Entry 6YUF (electron microscopy, 3.94 A resolution); this record covers chains B and C of the 6 polymer chains in the assembly.

[Chain B]
Name: Cohesin subunit rad21
From: Schizosaccharomyces pombe (strain 972 / ATCC 24843)
UniProt: P30776 (RAD21_SCHPO); numbering as in UniProt (aligned over 1-628)
Chain sequence (628 residues; each row starts with the number of its first residue):
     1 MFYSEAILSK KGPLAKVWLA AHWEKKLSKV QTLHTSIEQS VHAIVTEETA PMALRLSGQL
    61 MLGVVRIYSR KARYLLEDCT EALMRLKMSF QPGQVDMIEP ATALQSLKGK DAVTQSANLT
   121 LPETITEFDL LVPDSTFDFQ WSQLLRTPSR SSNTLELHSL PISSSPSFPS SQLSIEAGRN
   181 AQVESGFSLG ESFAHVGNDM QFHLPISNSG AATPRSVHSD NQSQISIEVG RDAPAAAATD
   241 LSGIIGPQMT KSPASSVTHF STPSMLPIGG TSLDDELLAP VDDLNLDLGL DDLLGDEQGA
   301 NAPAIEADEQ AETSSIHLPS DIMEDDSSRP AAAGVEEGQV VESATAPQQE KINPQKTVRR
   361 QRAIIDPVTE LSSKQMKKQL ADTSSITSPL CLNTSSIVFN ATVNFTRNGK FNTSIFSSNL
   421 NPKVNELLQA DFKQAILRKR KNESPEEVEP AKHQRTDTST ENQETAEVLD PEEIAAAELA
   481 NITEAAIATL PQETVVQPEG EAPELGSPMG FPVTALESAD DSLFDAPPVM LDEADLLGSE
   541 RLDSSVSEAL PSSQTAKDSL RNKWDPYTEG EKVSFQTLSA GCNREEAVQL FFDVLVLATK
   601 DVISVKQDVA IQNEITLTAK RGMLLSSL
Disordered / not traced: 1-4, 89-551, 620-628
UniProt features mapped onto this chain:
  - site (Cleavage): Arg179, Asn180, Arg231, Asp232
  - modified residue (Phosphoserine): Ser219, Ser547, Ser553
  - mutagenesis: Arg179 (R179E: Sister chromatid separation blocked; when associated with E-231), Arg231 (R231E: Sister chromatid separation blocked; when associated with E-179)

[Chain C]
Name: Structural maintenance of chromosomes protein 3
From: Schizosaccharomyces pombe (strain 972 / ATCC 24843)
UniProt: O42649 (SMC3_SCHPO); numbering as in UniProt (aligned over 1-1194)
Chain sequence (1194 residues; numbered 1 to 1194; the number before each row is that of its first residue):
     1 MYITKIVIQG FKSYKDYTVI EPLSPHHNVI VGRNGSGKSN FFAAIRFVLS DAYTHLSREE
    61 RQALLHEGPG ATVMSAYVEV TFANADNRFP TGKSEVVLRR TIGLKKDEYS LDKKTVSKTE
   121 VINLLESAGF SRSNPYYIVP QGRVTSLTNA KDSERLELLK EVAGTQIYEN RRAESNKIMD
   181 ETIQKSEKID ELLQYIEERL RELEEEKNDL AVYHKKDNER RCLEYAIYSR EHDEINSVLD
   241 ALEQDRIAAL ERNDDDSGAF IQREERIERI KAEITELNHS LELLRVEKQQ NDEDYTNIMK
   301 SKVALELQSS QLSRQIEFSK KDESSKLNIL SELESKISEK ENELSEILPK YNAIVSEADD
   361 LNKRIMLLKN QKQSLLDKQS RTSQFTTKKE RDEWIRNQLL QINRNINSTK ENSDYLKTEY
   421 DEMENELKAK LSRKKEIEIS LESQGDRMSQ LLANITSINE RKENLTDKRK SLWREEAKLK
   481 SSIENVKDDL SRSEKALGTT MDRNTSNGIR AVKDIAERLK LEGYYGPLCE LFKVDNRFKV
   541 AVEATAGNSL FHIVVDNDET ATQILDVIYK ENAGRVTFMP LNKLRPKAVT YPDASDALPL
   601 IQYLEFDPKF DAAIKQVFSK TIVCPSIETA SQYARSHQLN GITLSGDRSD KKGALTAGYR
   661 DYRNSRLDAI KNVKTYQIKF SDLQESLEKC RSEIESFDQK ITACLDDLQK AQLSLKQFER
   721 DHIPLKDELV TITGETTDLQ ESMHHKSRML ELVVLELHTL EQQANDLKSE LSSEMDELDP
   781 KDVEALKSLS GQIENLSHEF DAIIKERAHI EARKTALEYE LNTNLYLRRN PLKAEIGSDN
   841 RIDESELNSV KRSLLKYENK LQIIKSSSSG LEEQMQRINS EISDKRNELE SLEELQHEVA
   901 TRIEQDAKIN ERNAAKRSLL LARKKECNEK IKSLGVLPEE AFIKYVSTSS NAIVKKLHKI
   961 NEALKDYGSV NKKAYEQFNN FTKQRDSLLA RREELRRSQE SISELTTVLD QRKDEAIERT
  1021 FKQVAKSFSE IFVKLVPAGR GELVMNRRSE LSQSIEQDIS MDIDTPSQKS SIDNYTGISI
  1081 RVSFNSKDDE QLNINQLSGG QKSLCALTLI FAIQRCDPAP FNILDECDAN LDAQYRSAIA
  1141 AMVKEMSKTS QFICTTFRPE MVKVADNFYG VMFNHKVSTV ESISKEEAMA FVEG
Disordered / not traced: 1, 241-948, 1050-1077, 1194
Ligand contacts:
  - ADP / beryllium trifluoride, molecule 1: Lys12, Ser13, Arg33, Asn34, Gly35, Ser36, Gly37, Lys38, Ser39, Asn40, Ala63, Leu65, His66, Glu67, Gln141, Asp1125, Glu1126
  - ADP / beryllium trifluoride, molecule 2: Glu1090, Leu1092, Gln1096, Leu1097, Ser1098, Gly1099
From the paper describing this entry:
  - mutagenesis - K105Q/K106Q: decreased binding to DNA gripping

[Interface between chain B and chain C]
Pairs across the interface (66):
  Ile7(B) - Phe89(C)
  Leu8(B) - Thr91(C)
  Trp18(B) - Phe89(C)  hydrophobic
  His22(B) - Phe89(C)
  His22(B) - Asn123(C)  hydrogen bond (backbone-side chain)
  Glu24(B) - Glu120(C)
  Ile37(B) - Ser998(C)
  Ile37(B) - Ser1001(C)
  Glu38(B) - Arg997(C)
  Glu38(B) - Ser1001(C)  hydrogen bond
  Ile44(B) - Leu1005(C)  hydrophobic
  Val45(B) - Arg1012(C)  hydrogen bond (backbone-side chain)
  Glu47(B) - Arg1012(C)  salt bridge
  Ala50(B) - Asp86(C)
  Leu54(B) - Lys1013(C)
  Arg55(B) - Glu126(C)  salt bridge
  Arg55(B) - Ser127(C)
  Arg55(B) - Ala128(C)
  Arg55(B) - Ile167(C)
  Leu56(B) - Ser127(C)
  Ser57(B) - Leu1009(C)
  Gln59(B) - Asn123(C)  hydrogen bond
  Gln59(B) - Arg171(C)  hydrogen bond
  Met61(B) - Leu1005(C)  hydrophobic
  Met61(B) - Thr1006(C)
  Met61(B) - Leu1009(C)  hydrophobic
  Leu62(B) - Arg171(C)
  Leu62(B) - Glu174(C)
  Val65(B) - Ser175(C)
  Val65(B) - Ile178(C)
  Val65(B) - Met179(C)  hydrophobic
  Val65(B) - Ile1002(C)  hydrophobic
  Tyr68(B) - Met179(C)  hydrophobic
  Tyr68(B) - Thr182(C)
  Tyr68(B) - Leu995(C)
  Tyr68(B) - Ser998(C)
  Tyr68(B) - Gln999(C)
  Ser69(B) - Ile178(C)
  Ser69(B) - Thr182(C)
  Lys71(B) - Glu994(C)  salt bridge
  Ala72(B) - Ile189(C)
  Ala72(B) - Leu995(C)  hydrophobic
  Arg73(B) - Lys185(C)
  Leu75(B) - Ile189(C)  hydrophobic
  Leu75(B) - Arg991(C)
  Leu76(B) - Lys185(C)
  Leu76(B) - Lys188(C)
  Leu76(B) - Ile189(C)
  Asp78(B) - Leu988(C)
  Asp78(B) - Arg991(C)  salt bridge
  Cys79(B) - Leu192(C)  hydrophobic
  Cys79(B) - Leu193(C)
  Thr80(B) - Leu192(C)
  Ala82(B) - Ile196(C)
  Leu83(B) - Leu192(C)  hydrophobic
  Leu83(B) - Ile196(C)
  Arg85(B) - Asn980(C)
  Arg85(B) - Phe981(C)
  Arg85(B) - Gln984(C)  hydrogen bond
  Leu86(B) - Ile196(C)
  Leu86(B) - Arg199(C)  hydrogen bond (backbone-side chain)
  Leu86(B) - Leu200(C)
  Leu86(B) - Leu203(C)  hydrophobic
  Leu86(B) - Phe981(C)  hydrophobic
  Lys87(B) - Arg199(C)
  Val596(B) - Gln1134(C)
Other interface residues (no listed pair), chain B (41 interface residues in all): Ala21, Trp23, Val41, Gly58, Val64, Lys600
Other interface residues (no listed pair), chain C (48 interface residues in all): Gly164, Tyr195, Arg992, Glu1000, Val1008, Ala1016
Interface features reported in the paper:
  - interface residues, chain B: Glu5(B)

[In short]
The interface between chain B and chain C involves 41 residues on one side and 48 on the other; the contacts
include 7 hydrogen bonds and 4 salt bridges. Among the polar pairs are Glu47(B)-Arg1012(C), Arg55(B)-Glu126(C)
and Lys71(B)-Glu994(C). From the paper: K105Q/K106Q of chain C reduce binding to DNA gripping; the interface
residue Glu5(B).
Here chain B is Cohesin subunit rad21 and chain C is Structural maintenance of chromosomes protein 3, both
from Schizosaccharomyces pombe (strain 972 / ATCC 24843). Entry 6YUF (Cohesin complex with loader gripping
DNA) was determined by electron microscopy.
